PDB entry 5SVB | X-ray diffraction, 2.65 A resolution | chains E and F of the 6 polymer chains in the assembly

Chain E:
Protein: Acetone carboxylase beta subunit
Organism: Xanthobacter autotrophicus (strain ATCC BAA-1158 / Py2)
Notes: EC 6.4.1.6
UniProtKB: Q8RM04 (ACXA_XANP2); residue numbers follow UniProt; this construct covers 2-717
Sequence (727 residues; numbered -9 to 717; the number before each row is that of its first residue; numbers below 1 keep their minus sign (Mse-9 is residue -9)):
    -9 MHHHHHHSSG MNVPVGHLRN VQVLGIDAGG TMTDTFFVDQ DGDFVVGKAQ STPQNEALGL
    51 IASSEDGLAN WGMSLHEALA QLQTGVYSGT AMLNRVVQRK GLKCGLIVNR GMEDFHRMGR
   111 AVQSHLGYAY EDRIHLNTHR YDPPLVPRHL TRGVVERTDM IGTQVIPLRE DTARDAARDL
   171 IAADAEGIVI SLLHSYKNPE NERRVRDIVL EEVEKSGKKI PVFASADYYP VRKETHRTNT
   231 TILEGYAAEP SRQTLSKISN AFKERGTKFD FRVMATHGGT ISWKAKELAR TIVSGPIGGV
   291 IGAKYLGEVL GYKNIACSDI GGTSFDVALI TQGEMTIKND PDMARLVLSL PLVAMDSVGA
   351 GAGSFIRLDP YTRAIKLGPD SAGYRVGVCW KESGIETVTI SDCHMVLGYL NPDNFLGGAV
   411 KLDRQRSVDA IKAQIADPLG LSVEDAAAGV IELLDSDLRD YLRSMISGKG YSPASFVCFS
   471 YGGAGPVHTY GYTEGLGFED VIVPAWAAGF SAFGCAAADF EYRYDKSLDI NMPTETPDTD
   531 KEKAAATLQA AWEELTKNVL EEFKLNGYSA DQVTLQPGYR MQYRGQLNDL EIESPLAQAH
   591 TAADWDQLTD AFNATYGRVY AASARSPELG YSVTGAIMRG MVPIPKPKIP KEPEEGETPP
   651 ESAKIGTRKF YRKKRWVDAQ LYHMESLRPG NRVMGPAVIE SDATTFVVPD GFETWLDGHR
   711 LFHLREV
Disordered / not traced: -9 to 7, 611-613
Sequence notes: initiating methionine (-9); expression tag (-8 to 1)
Modified / non-standard residues: Mse-9, Mse1 (selenomethionine); Mse22, Mse63, Mse82, Mse102, Mse108, Mse150, Mse264, Mse325, Mse333, Mse345, Mse395, Mse455, Mse522, Mse571, Mse628, Mse631, Mse674, Mse684 (selenomethionine; parent Met)
Residues lining bound ligands: adenosine monophosphate (AMP): Thr21, Mse22, Asp24, Lys38, Ile310, Gly311, Gly312, Ala352, Ser391, Leu400, Asn404, Phe405, Leu406, Gly472, Gly473, Ala474, Val477, Ser691, Asp692, Ala693, Thr694, Thr695
From the paper describing this entry:
  - binding site for adenosine monophosphate: Ser391, Phe405

Chain F:
Protein: Acetone carboxylase gamma subunit
Organism: Xanthobacter autotrophicus (strain ATCC BAA-1158 / Py2)
Notes: EC 6.4.1.6
UniProtKB: Q8RM02 (ACXC_XANP2); residue numbers follow UniProt; this construct covers 2-168
Sequence (168 residues; row label = number of the first residue in the row):
     1 MAYTRSKIVD LVDGKIDPDT LHQMLSTPKD PERFVTYVEI LQERMPWDDK IILPLGPKLF
    61 IVQQKVSKKW TVRCECGHDF CDWKDNWKLS ARVHVRDTPQ KMEEIYPRLM APTPSWQVIR
   121 EYFCPECGTL HDVEAPTPWY PVIHDFSPDI EGFYQEWLGL PVPERADA
Disordered / not traced: 1, 167-168
Sequence notes: initiating methionine (1)
Modified / non-standard residues: Mse1 (selenomethionine); Mse24, Mse45, Mse102, Mse110 (selenomethionine; parent Met)
Metal / ion sites: Zn2+: Cys74, Cys76, Cys124, Cys127

How chain E and chain F interact:
Contacting residue pairs - 9 pairs, chain E then chain F:
  Asp122(E) - His22(F)  salt bridge
  Asp122(E) - Ser26(F)
  His125(E) - Leu25(F)
  Asn127(E) - Leu25(F)
  Thr128(E) - His22(F)
  Thr128(E) - Leu25(F)
  Arg130(E) - Pro18(F)
  Pro360(E) - Pro28(F)  hydrophobic
  Tyr361(E) - Lys29(F)
Also at the interface, not in a pair above, chain E (8 interface residues in all): Tyr118

Overview:
Chain E and chain F form an interface of 8 and 6 residues respectively, with 1 salt bridge. The salt-bridged
pair is Asp122(E)-His22(F). Chain E binds adenosine monophosphate. Cys74(F), Cys76(F), Cys124(F) and Cys127(F)
form the Zn2+ site. The paper reports a binding site for adenosine monophosphate at Ser391(E) and Phe405(E).
Here chain E is Acetone carboxylase beta subunit and chain F is Acetone carboxylase gamma subunit, both from
Xanthobacter autotrophicus (strain ATCC BAA-1158 / Py2). Entry 5SVB (Mechanism of ATP-Dependent Acetone
Carboxylation, Acetone Carboxylase AMP bound structure) was determined by X-ray diffraction together with 5M45
and 5SVC from the same study.
